Entry 1SN0 (X-ray diffraction, 1.90 A resolution); this record covers chains A and D of the 4 polymer chains in the assembly.

[Chain A (and D)]
Name: transthyretin
Source organism: Sparus aurata
Notes: chain D of this document is another copy of the same molecule, construct and numbering; everything in this record applies to it too
UniProtKB: Q9PTT3 (Q9PTT3_SPAAU); residues -2 to 127 here correspond to UniProt positions 21-150 (UniProt number = residue number + 23)
Chain sequence (130 residues; each row starts with the number of its first residue; numbers below 1 keep their minus sign (Thr-2 is residue -2)):
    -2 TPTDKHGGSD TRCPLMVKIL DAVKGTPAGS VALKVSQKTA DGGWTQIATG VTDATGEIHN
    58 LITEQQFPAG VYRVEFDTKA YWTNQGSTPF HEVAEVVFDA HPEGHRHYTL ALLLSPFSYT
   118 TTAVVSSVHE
Unresolved in the structure: -2 to 9 (chain D: -2 to 9, 124-127)
Differences from the reference sequence: conflict Arg103 (Gly126 in Q9PTT3)
Ligand contacts: 3,5,3',5'-tetraiodo-L-thyronine (T44): Lys15, Leu17, Thr106, Ala108, Leu109, Leu110, Val121
What the authors report for this chain:
  - binding site for 3,5,3',5'-tetraiodo-L-thyronine: Leu109

[How chain A and chain D interact]
Pairs across the interface - 19 pairs, chain A then chain D:
  Ala19(A) - Ser112(D)
  Ala19(A) - Pro113(D)
  Ala19(A) - Phe114(D)  hydrogen bond (backbone-backbone)
  Ala19(A) - Ser115(D)
  Val20(A) - Val20(D)  hydrophobic
  Val20(A) - Pro113(D)
  Val20(A) - Phe114(D)
  Lys21(A) - Phe114(D)
  Gly22(A) - Phe114(D)
  Leu110(A) - Ser115(D)
  Ser112(A) - Ala19(D)
  Ser112(A) - Ser112(D)  hydrogen bond
  Pro113(A) - Ala19(D)
  Pro113(A) - Val20(D)
  Phe114(A) - Ala19(D)  hydrogen bond (backbone-backbone)
  Phe114(A) - Val20(D)
  Phe114(A) - Gly22(D)
  Ser115(A) - Ala19(D)
  Ser115(A) - Leu110(D)
Interface residues without a listed pair, chain A (10 interface residues in all): Thr85
Interface residues without a listed pair, chain D (9 interface residues in all): Lys21

[Overview]
Chain A and chain D form an interface of 10 and 9 residues respectively, with 3 hydrogen bonds. Polar contacts
include Ser112(A)-Ser112(D) and Ala19(A)-Phe114(D). Bound to chain A: 3,5,3',5'-tetraiodo-L-thyronine. The
paper reports a binding site for 3,5,3',5'-tetraiodo-L-thyronine at Leu109(A).
Chain A and chain D are both transthyretin (Sparus aurata); the structure, Crystal Structure Of Sea Bream
Transthyretin in complex with thyroxine At 1.9A Resolution, was determined by X-ray diffraction (same
publication as 1SN2 and 1SN5).
